1C9B - chains C and B of the 4 polymer chains in the assembly; structure by X-ray diffraction, 2.65 A resolution.

Chain C:
Molecule: Admlp tata-box DNA containing iib recognition element
Sequence (18 nucleotides; each row starts with the number of its first residue):
     1 GGGCGCCTATAAAAGGGG

Chain B:
Name: Tata box binding protein
Organism: Homo sapiens
Notes: fragment: c-terminal core domain
UniProtKB: P20226 (TBP_HUMAN); residue numbers follow UniProt; this construct covers 158-337
Amino-acid sequence (180 residues; numbered 158 to 337; the number before each row is that of its first residue):
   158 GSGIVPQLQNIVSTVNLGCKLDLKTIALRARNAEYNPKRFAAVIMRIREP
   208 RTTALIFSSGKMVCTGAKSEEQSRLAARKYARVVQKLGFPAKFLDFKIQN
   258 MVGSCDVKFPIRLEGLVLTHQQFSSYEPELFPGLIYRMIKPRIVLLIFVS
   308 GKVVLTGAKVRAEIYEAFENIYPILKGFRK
Sequence notes: conflict Gly158 (Ser in P20226)
Curated features (UniProtKB/Swiss-Prot):
  - binding site (DNA): Asn167, Arg203, Lys218, Asn257, Arg294

How chain C and chain B interact:
Pairs across the interface - 29 pairs, chain C then chain B:
  DT8(C) with Phe288(B), base contact
  DA9(C) with Leu287(B), sugar contact; Phe288(B), base contact; Ile292(B), phosphate contact; Leu303(B), base contact
  DT10(C) with Arg294(B), salt bridge to the phosphate; Leu303(B), sugar contact; Thr313(B), base contact
  DA11(C) with Asn257(B), base contact; Val259(B), base contact; Arg294(B), salt bridge to the phosphate; Val301(B), sugar contact; Thr313(B), hydrogen bond to the base; Gly314(B), sugar contact
  DA12(C) with Val169(B), base contact; Gln256(B), sugar contact; Asn257(B), sugar contact
  DA13(C) with Val169(B), base contact; Thr171(B), sugar contact; Val220(B), base contact; Gln256(B), sugar contact
  DA14(C) with Leu212(B), base contact; Phe214(B), sugar contact; Ser216(B), phosphate contact; Lys218(B), salt bridge to the phosphate; Val220(B), sugar contact
  DG15(C) with Phe214(B), sugar contact; Ser216(B), hydrogen bond to the phosphate; Lys218(B), phosphate contact
Interface residues without a listed pair, chain B (20 interface residues in all): Phe197, Val311

Summary:
8 residues of chain C face 20 of chain B across their interface; the contacts include 2 hydrogen bonds and 3
salt bridges. Among the polar pairs are DA11(C)-Thr313(B), DG15(C)-Ser216(B) and DT10(C)-Arg294(B). From
UniProt: 5 DNA-binding residues on chain B.
Chain C is Admlp tata-box DNA containing iib recognition element and chain B is Tata box binding protein (Homo
sapiens); the structure, Crystal structure of a human tbp core domain-human tfiib core domain complex bound to
an extended ..., was determined by X-ray diffraction.
